Entry 7YC7 (X-ray diffraction, 1.95 A resolution); this record covers chains A and C of the 3 polymer chains in the assembly.

== Chain A ==
Molecule: Deoxyribodipyrimidine photo-lyase
Source organism: Methanosarcina mazei
Notes: EC 4.1.99.3
Reference sequence: A0A0F8I5V2 (A0A0F8I5V2_METMZ); residues 3-462 here correspond to UniProt positions 1-460 (UniProt number = residue number - 2)
Chain sequence (482 residues; each row starts with the number of its first residue; numbers below 1 keep their minus sign (Met-17 is residue -17)):
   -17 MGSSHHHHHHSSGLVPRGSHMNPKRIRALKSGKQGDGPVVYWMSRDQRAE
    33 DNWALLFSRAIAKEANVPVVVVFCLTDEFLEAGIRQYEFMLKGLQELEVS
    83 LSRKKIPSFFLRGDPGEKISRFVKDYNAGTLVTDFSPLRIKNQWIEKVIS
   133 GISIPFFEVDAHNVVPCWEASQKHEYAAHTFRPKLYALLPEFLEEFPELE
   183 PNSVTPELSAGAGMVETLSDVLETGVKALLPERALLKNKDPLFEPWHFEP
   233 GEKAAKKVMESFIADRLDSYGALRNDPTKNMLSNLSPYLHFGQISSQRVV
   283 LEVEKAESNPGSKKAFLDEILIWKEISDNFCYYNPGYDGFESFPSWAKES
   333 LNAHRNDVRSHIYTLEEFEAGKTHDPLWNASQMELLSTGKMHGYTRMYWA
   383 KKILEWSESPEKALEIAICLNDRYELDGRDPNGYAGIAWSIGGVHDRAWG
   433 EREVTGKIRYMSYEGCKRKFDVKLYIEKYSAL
Disordered / not traced: -17 to -3, 189-197, 463-464
Construct notes: initiating methionine (-17); expression tag (-16 to 2, 463-464); engineered mutation Thr377 (Met375 in A0A0F8I5V2)
Residues lining bound ligands: FAD (flavin-adenine dinucleotide): Tyr252, Arg256, Leu264, Ser265, Asn266, Leu267, Ser268, Leu271, Phe298, Glu301, Ile302, Trp305, Lys306, Ser309, Lys372, Met373, Gly375, Arg378, Met379, Ala382, Asn403, Glu407, Asp409, Gly410, Asp412, Asn414, Gly415, Gly418, Ile419, Ser422
From the paper describing this entry:
  - binding site for CPD photolesion containing DNA (chain C): Arg256, Trp305, Trp421, Trp431, Arg441
  - conformationally variable residues (side-chain flip): Arg256
  - binding site for complementary oligonucleotide to the CPD containing DNA: Arg429
  - contacts within the chain: Asp428-Arg441
  - binding site for flavin-adenine dinucleotide: Arg256
  - catalytic residues: Arg256 (proposed by the authors, not directly observed)

== Chain C ==
Molecule: CPD photolesion containing DNA
Sequence (13 nucleotides; row label = number of the first residue in the row):
     1 ATCGGCXCGCGCA
Disordered / not traced: 1-2
Modified residues: TTD (cis-syn cyclobutane thymine dimer) at position 7

== Interface between chain A and chain C ==
Pairs across the interface (25; chain A residue first):
  Ala159(A) with TTD_7(C), phosphate contact
  Ala160(A) with TTD_7(C), phosphate contact
  His161(A) with DC6(C), phosphate contact; TTD_7(C), hydrogen bond to the phosphate
  Arg164(A) with TTD_7(C), salt bridge to the phosphate
  Arg256(A) with TTD_7(C), base contact
  Asn257(A) with TTD_7(C), base contact
  Glu301(A) with TTD_7(C), base contact
  Trp305(A) with TTD_7(C), base contact
  Tyr376(A) with DC8(C), hydrogen bond to the phosphate
  Met379(A) with TTD_7(C), base contact
  Trp421(A) with TTD_7(C), base contact
  Arg429(A) with DC6(C), base contact
  Trp431(A) with TTD_7(C), base contact; DC8(C), base contact
  Arg441(A) with TTD_7(C), base contact; DC8(C), hydrogen bond to the sugar
  Tyr442(A) with DC8(C), phosphate contact; DG9(C), sugar contact
  Met443(A) with DC8(C), phosphate contact; DG9(C), phosphate contact
  Ser444(A) with DG9(C), hydrogen bond to the phosphate
  Gly447(A) with DG9(C), phosphate contact
  Lys451(A) with DC8(C), salt bridge to the phosphate; DG9(C), salt bridge to the phosphate
Interface residues without a listed pair, chain A (22 interface residues in all): Glu446, Cys448, Arg450
Interface residues without a listed pair, chain C (5 interface residues in all): DC10

== In short ==
The interface between chain A and chain C involves 22 residues on one side and 5 on the other; the contacts
include 4 hydrogen bonds and 3 salt bridges. Polar contacts include Arg441(A)-DC8(C), His161(A)-TTD_7(C) and
Tyr376(A)-DC8(C). The paper reports the catalytic residue Arg256(A); a binding site for CPD photolesion
containing DNA (chain C) at Arg256(A), Trp305(A) and Trp421(A) among others.
Here chain A is Deoxyribodipyrimidine photo-lyase (Methanosarcina mazei) and chain C is CPD photolesion
containing DNA. Entry 7YC7 (Dark, fully reduced structure of the MmCPDII-DNA complex as produced at SwissFEL)
was determined by X-ray diffraction together with 7YCM, 7YCP, 7YCR, 7YD6, 7YD7, 7YD8 and 10 further entries
from the same study.
